Entry 8GAN (electron microscopy, 3.26 A resolution); this record covers chains I and Q of the 16 polymer chains in the assembly.

# Chain I
Name: Cas11
Organism: Neisseria lactamica
Reference sequence: A0A378VF47 (A0A378VF47_NEILA); residues 2-125 here correspond to UniProt positions 459-582 (UniProt number = residue number + 457)
Chain sequence (124 residues; each row starts with the number of its first residue):
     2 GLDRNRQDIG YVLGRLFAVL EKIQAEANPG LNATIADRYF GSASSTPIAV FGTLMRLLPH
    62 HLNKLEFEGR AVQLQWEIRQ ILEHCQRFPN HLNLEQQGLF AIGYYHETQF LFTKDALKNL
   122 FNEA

# Chain Q
Molecule: 21-nt DNA strand
Sequence (21 nucleotides; numbered -6 to 14; the number before each row is that of its first residue; numbers below 1 keep their minus sign (DA-6 is residue -6)):
    -6 ATTATATTAA TATTATATTT A

# Chain I / chain Q interface
Contacting residue pairs (23; chain I residue first):
  Lys23(I) with DT7(Q), base contact
  Glu27(I) with DA8(Q), base contact
  Pro30(I) with DA5(Q), base contact
  Phe68(I) with DT9(Q), base contact
  Glu69(I) with DA10(Q), hydrogen bond to the base
  Gly70(I) with DA10(Q), sugar contact
  Arg71(I) with DA8(Q), sugar contact; DT9(Q), sugar contact
  Val73(I) with DA10(Q), sugar contact; DT11(Q), base contact
  Gln74(I) with DA10(Q), hydrogen bond to the phosphate
  Trp77(I) with DT11(Q), base contact
  Arg80(I) with DT11(Q), hydrogen bond to the base
  Phe113(I) with DT6(Q), stacking on the base; DT7(Q), sugar contact
  Thr114(I) with DT7(Q), phosphate contact; DA8(Q), phosphate contact
  Lys115(I) with DA8(Q), phosphate contact
  Lys119(I) with DA10(Q), phosphate contact
  Phe122(I) with DA10(Q), phosphate contact; DT11(Q), sugar contact
  Ala125(I) with DT11(Q), phosphate contact; DT12(Q), phosphate contact
Interface residues without a listed pair, chain I (19 interface residues in all): Gln76, Leu112

# Overview
Chain I and chain Q form an interface of 19 and 8 residues respectively, with 3 hydrogen bonds and 1 aromatic
stacking contact. Polar pairs include Glu69(I)-DA10(Q), Arg80(I)-DT11(Q) and Gln74(I)-DA10(Q).
Here chain I is Cas11 (Neisseria lactamica) and chain Q is a 21-nt DNA strand. Entry 8GAN (Exploiting
Activation and Inactivation Mechanisms in Type I-C CRISPR-Cas3 for Genome Editing Applications) was determined
by electron microscopy together with 8G9S, 8G9T, 8G9U, 8GAF and 8GAM from the same study.
